Entry 8G1W (X-ray diffraction, 1.20 A resolution); this record covers chains A and M of the 3 polymer chains in the assembly.

Chain A:
Molecule: Suppressor of tumorigenicity 14 protein
Organism: Homo sapiens
Notes: EC 3.4.21.109
UniProt: Q9Y5Y6 (ST14_HUMAN); residues 615-855 here = UniProt positions 615-855
Sequence (241 residues; numbered 615 to 855; the number before each row is that of its first residue):
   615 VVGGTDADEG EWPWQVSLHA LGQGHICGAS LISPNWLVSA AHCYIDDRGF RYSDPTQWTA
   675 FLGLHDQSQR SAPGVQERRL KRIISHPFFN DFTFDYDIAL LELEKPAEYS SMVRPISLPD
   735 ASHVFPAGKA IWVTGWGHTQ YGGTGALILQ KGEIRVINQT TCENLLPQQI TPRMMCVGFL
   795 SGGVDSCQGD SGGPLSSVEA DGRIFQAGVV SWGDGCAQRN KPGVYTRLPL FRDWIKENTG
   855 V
Unresolved in the structure: 814
Construct notes: engineered mutation Ser731 (Cys in Q9Y5Y6)
Disulfides: Cys641-Cys657, Cys776-Cys790, Cys801-Cys830

Chain M:
Molecule: Cyclic peptide inhibitor (ACE)Y(DTR)(NLE)(THZ)
Sequence (5 residues; numbered 1 to 5; the number before each row is that of its first residue):
     1 XYWLX
Modified positions: ACE (acetyl group) at position 1, THZ (1-[(4S)-4-amino-5-(1,3-benzothiazol-2-yl)-5-oxopentyl]guanidine) at position 5; Trp3 (D-tryptophan; DTR); Leu4 (norleucine; NLE)
Covalent attachments: covalent link Tyr2-Leu4

Chain A / chain M interface:
Contacting residue pairs (12; chain A residue first):
  Ile659(A) - THZ_5(M)
  Asp705(A) - THZ_5(M)
  Phe706(A) - ACE_1(M)
  Phe706(A) - Tyr2(M)
  Phe706(A) - Trp3(M)  hydrogen bond (backbone-backbone)
  Phe706(A) - Leu4(M)  hydrogen bond (backbone-backbone)
  Thr707(A) - ACE_1(M)
  Thr707(A) - Leu4(M)
  Phe708(A) - Leu4(M)
  Gln783(A) - Tyr2(M)  hydrogen bond
  Gln783(A) - Leu4(M)
  Trp826(A) - Leu4(M)
Other interface residues (no listed pair), chain A (10 interface residues in all): His656, Asp660, Gln782

Overview:
10 residues of chain A face 5 of chain M across their interface, with 3 hydrogen bonds. Polar pairs include
Gln783(A)-Tyr2(M), Phe706(A)-Trp3(M) and Phe706(A)-Leu4(M).
Here chain A is Suppressor of tumorigenicity 14 protein (Homo sapiens) and chain M is Cyclic peptide inhibitor
(ACE)Y(DTR)(NLE)(THZ). Entry 8G1W (Crystal Structure Matriptase (C731S) in Complex with Inhibitor VD4162B) was
determined by X-ray diffraction.
